6YUA - chains C and D of the 4 polymer chains in the assembly; structure by X-ray diffraction, 3.16 A resolution.

== Chain C ==
Molecule: Carbon-monoxide dehydrogenase (Acceptor), CO-dehydrogenase from Clostridium autoethanogenum DSM 10061
Source organism: Clostridium autoethanogenum DSM 10061
Notes: EC 1.2.99.2, 1.2.7.4; engineered mutation(s): wild-type
UniProt: U5RTE2 (U5RTE2_9CLOT); residues 1-400 carry their UniProt numbers (400 of 631 residues fall inside the UniProt entry; the rest is not from it)
Amino-acid sequence (631 residues; numbered 1 to 631; the number before each row is that of its first residue):
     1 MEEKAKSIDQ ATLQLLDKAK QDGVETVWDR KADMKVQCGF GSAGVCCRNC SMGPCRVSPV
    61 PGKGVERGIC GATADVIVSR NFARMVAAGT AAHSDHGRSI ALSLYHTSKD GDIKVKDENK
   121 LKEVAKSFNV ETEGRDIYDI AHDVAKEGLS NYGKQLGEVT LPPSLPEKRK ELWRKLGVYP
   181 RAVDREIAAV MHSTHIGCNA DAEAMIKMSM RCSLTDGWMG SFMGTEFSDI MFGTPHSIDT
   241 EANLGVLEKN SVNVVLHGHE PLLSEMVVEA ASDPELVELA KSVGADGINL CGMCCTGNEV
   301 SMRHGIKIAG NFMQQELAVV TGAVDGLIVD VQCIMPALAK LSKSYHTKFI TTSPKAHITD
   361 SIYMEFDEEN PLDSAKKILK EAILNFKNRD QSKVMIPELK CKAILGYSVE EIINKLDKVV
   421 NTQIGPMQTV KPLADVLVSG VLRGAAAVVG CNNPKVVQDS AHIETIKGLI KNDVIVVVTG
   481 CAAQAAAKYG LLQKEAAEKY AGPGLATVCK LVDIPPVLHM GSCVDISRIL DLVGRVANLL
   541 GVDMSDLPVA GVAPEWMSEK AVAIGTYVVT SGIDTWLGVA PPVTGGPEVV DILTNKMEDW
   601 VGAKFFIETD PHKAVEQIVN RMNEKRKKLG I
Unresolved in the structure: 1-2
Ion coordination: fe(4)-ni(1)-S(4) cluster Fe near His-259 (its only coordinating residue here)
Ligand contacts:
  - Mg2+ (MG): Lys-402, Ile-404, Gln-493, Lys-494, Glu-495
  - 4Fe-4S cluster (SF4), molecule 1: Cys-38, Phe-40, Gly-41, Cys-46, Arg-48, Arg-56
  - 4Fe-4S cluster (SF4), molecule 2: Cys-47, Arg-48, Asn-49, Cys-50, Met-52, Gly-53, Cys-55, Gly-68, Ile-69, Cys-70, Ile-77, Arg-80, Ile-196
  - fe(4)-ni(1)-S(4) cluster (XCC): His-259, Cys-294, Cys-295, Phe-312, Cys-333, Gly-450, Cys-451, Gly-480, Cys-481, Cys-523, Met-557, Ser-558, Lys-560

== Chain D ==
Molecule: CO dehydrogenase/acetyl-CoA synthase complex, beta subunit
Source organism: Clostridium autoethanogenum DSM 10061
Notes: EC 2.3.1.169; engineered mutation(s): wild-type
UniProt: U5RWA4 (U5RWA4_9CLOT); numbering as in UniProt (aligned over 1-309)
Amino-acid sequence (309 residues; row label = number of the first residue in the row):
     1 MNLFQTVFTG SKQALAAAEG IVKQAVDEKG RDYKVAFPDT AYSLPVIFAA TGKKITNVGE
    61 LEGALDIVRS LIVEEEMLDK LLNSGLATAV AAEIIEAAKY VLSDAPYAEP CVGFISDPII
   121 RSLGVPLVTG DIPGVAVILG ECPDSETAAK IIKDYQSKGL LTCLVGKVID QAIEGKVKMG
   181 LDLRVIPLGY DVTSVIHVVT IAIRAALIFG GIKGGQLNDI LKYTAERVPA FVNAFGPLSE
   241 LVVSAGAGAI ALGFPVLTDQ VVPEVPTLLL TQKDYDKMVK TSLEARNIKI KITEIPIPVS
   301 FAAAFEGER
Unresolved in the structure: 301-309

== Interface between chain C and chain D ==
Contacting residue pairs - 40 pairs, chain C then chain D:
  Val-419(C) / Pro-266(D)
  Val-419(C) / Thr-267(D)
  Asn-421(C) / Leu-270(D)
  Asn-421(C) / Thr-281(D)  hydrogen bond (side chain-backbone)
  Asn-421(C) / Glu-284(D)
  Asn-421(C) / Ala-285(D)
  Thr-422(C) / Glu-284(D)  hydrogen bond
  Gln-423(C) / Gln-272(D)
  Gln-423(C) / Lys-277(D)  hydrogen bond (backbone-side chain)
  Gln-423(C) / Lys-280(D)
  Gln-423(C) / Thr-281(D)
  Ile-424(C) / Leu-270(D)  hydrophobic
  Ile-424(C) / Thr-271(D)
  Ile-424(C) / Gln-272(D)
  Ile-424(C) / Thr-281(D)
  Lys-431(C) / Glu-264(D)  salt bridge
  Pro-432(C) / Pro-266(D)
  Asp-435(C) / Glu-264(D)
  Val-436(C) / Pro-266(D)
  Ser-439(C) / Leu-3(D)
  Ser-439(C) / Phe-4(D)
  Ser-439(C) / Pro-263(D)
  Ser-439(C) / Glu-264(D)
  Ser-439(C) / Val-265(D)
  Gly-440(C) / Phe-4(D)
  Val-441(C) / Phe-4(D)
  Val-441(C) / Leu-78(D)  hydrophobic
  Val-441(C) / Val-265(D)  hydrophobic
  Arg-443(C) / Glu-76(D)  salt bridge
  Lys-471(C) / Met-77(D)
  Asp-473(C) / Met-77(D)
  Asp-473(C) / Leu-78(D)
  Pro-503(C) / Leu-78(D)
  Pro-503(C) / Asp-79(D)
  Gly-504(C) / Leu-78(D)
  Thr-507(C) / Leu-78(D)
  Leu-511(C) / Pro-266(D)
  Leu-511(C) / Thr-267(D)
  Arg-626(C) / Asn-2(D)
  Ile-631(C) / Asn-2(D)  hydrogen bond (backbone-side chain)
Also at the interface, not in a pair above, chain C (25 interface residues in all): Val-420, Val-438, Asn-472, Gly-630
Also at the interface, not in a pair above, chain D (21 interface residues in all): Met-1

== Overview ==
Chain C and chain D form an interface of 25 and 21 residues respectively, with 4 hydrogen bonds and 2 salt
bridges. Among the polar pairs are Lys-431(C)/Glu-264(D), Arg-443(C)/Glu-76(D) and Asn-421(C)/Thr-281(D).
Ligands of chain C: 4Fe-4S cluster, fe(4)-ni(1)-S(4) cluster and Mg2+.
Chain C is Carbon-monoxide dehydrogenase (Acceptor), CO-dehydrogenase from Clostridium autoethanogenum DSM
10061 and chain D is CO dehydrogenase/acetyl-CoA synthase complex, beta subunit, both from Clostridium
autoethanogenum DSM 10061; the structure, CO-dehydrogenase coupled to the N-terminal domain of the Acetyl-CoA
synthase from Clostridium autoethanogenum isolated after tryptic ..., was determined by X-ray diffraction,
deposited together with 6YTT and 6YU9.
